PDB entry 3B6C | X-ray diffraction, 2.30 A resolution | chains A and B

[Chain A (and B)]
Protein: ActII protein
From: Streptomyces coelicolor
Notes: chain B of this document is another copy of the same molecule, construct and numbering; everything in this record applies to it too
Reference sequence: Q53901 (Q53901_STRCO); residue numbers follow UniProt; this construct covers 30-259
Chain sequence (234 residues; numbered 26 to 259; the number before each row is that of its first residue):
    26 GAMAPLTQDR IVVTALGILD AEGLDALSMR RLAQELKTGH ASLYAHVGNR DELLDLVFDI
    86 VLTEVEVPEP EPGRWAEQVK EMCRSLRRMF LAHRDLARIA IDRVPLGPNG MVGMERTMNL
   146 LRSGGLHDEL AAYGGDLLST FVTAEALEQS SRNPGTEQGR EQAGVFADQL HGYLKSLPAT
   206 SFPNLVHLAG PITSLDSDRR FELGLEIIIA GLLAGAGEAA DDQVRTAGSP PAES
Unresolved in the structure: 26-27, 178-189, 242-259 (chain B: 26-28, 178-188, 243-259)
Sequence notes: expression tag (26-29)
Residues lining bound ligands:
  - SDN ([(3S)-9-hydroxy-1-methyl-10-oxo-4,10-dihydro-3H-benzo[g]isochromen-3-yl]acetic acid), molecule 1: Phe83, Phe115, Ala125, Ile126, Pro130, Asp161, Ser164, Thr165, Thr168
  - SDN, molecule 2: Leu87, Val90, Glu91, Val92, Met107, Leu111, Asn134, Gly135, Met136, Val137, Gly138, Met139, Arg141, Thr142

[Interface between chain A and chain B]
Contacting residue pairs (75):
  Val129(A) - Phe191(B)  hydrophobic
  Leu131(A) - Leu195(B)  hydrophobic
  Met136(A) - Tyr198(B)  hydrophobic
  Met136(A) - Leu202(B)  hydrophobic
  Met136(A) - Phe207(B)  hydrophobic
  Met136(A) - Leu210(B)
  Met139(A) - Leu210(B)
  Glu140(A) - Ser206(B)
  Glu140(A) - Phe207(B)
  Glu140(A) - Pro208(B)
  Glu140(A) - Asn209(B)  hydrogen bond
  Glu140(A) - Leu210(B)  hydrogen bond (side chain-backbone)
  Met143(A) - Asn209(B)
  Met143(A) - Leu213(B)  hydrophobic
  Asn144(A) - Asn209(B)  hydrogen bond
  Arg147(A) - Asn209(B)  hydrogen bond
  Arg147(A) - His212(B)
  Arg147(A) - Leu213(B)
  Asp153(A) - His212(B)  salt bridge
  Asp153(A) - Leu213(B)
  Glu154(A) - Leu220(B)
  Glu154(A) - Arg224(B)  salt bridge
  Glu154(A) - Leu228(B)
  Leu155(A) - Leu228(B)  hydrophobic
  Leu155(A) - Ile232(B)  hydrophobic
  Ala157(A) - Pro216(B)  hydrophobic
  Tyr158(A) - Phe166(B)
  Tyr158(A) - Glu170(B)  hydrogen bond
  Tyr158(A) - Arg225(B)  hydrogen bond (side chain-backbone)
  Tyr158(A) - Leu228(B)  hydrophobic
  Tyr158(A) - Gly229(B)
  Asp161(A) - Arg225(B)  salt bridge
  Leu162(A) - Ile232(B)  hydrophobic
  Phe166(A) - Tyr158(B)
  Glu170(A) - Tyr158(B)  hydrogen bond
  Phe191(A) - Leu131(B)  hydrophobic
  Leu195(A) - Leu131(B)  hydrophobic
  Tyr198(A) - Met136(B)  hydrophobic
  Leu202(A) - Met136(B)  hydrophobic
  Phe207(A) - Met136(B)  hydrophobic
  Phe207(A) - Glu140(B)
  Pro208(A) - Glu140(B)
  Asn209(A) - Glu140(B)  hydrogen bond
  Asn209(A) - Met143(B)
  Asn209(A) - Asn144(B)
  Asn209(A) - Arg147(B)  hydrogen bond
  Leu210(A) - Met136(B)
  Leu210(A) - Met139(B)  hydrophobic
  Leu210(A) - Glu140(B)  hydrogen bond (backbone-side chain)
  His212(A) - Arg147(B)  hydrogen bond
  His212(A) - Asp153(B)  salt bridge
  Leu213(A) - Met143(B)  hydrophobic
  Leu213(A) - Arg147(B)
  Leu213(A) - Asp153(B)
  Pro216(A) - Ala157(B)  hydrophobic
  Ile217(A) - Met139(B)  hydrophobic
  Leu220(A) - Glu154(B)
  Arg224(A) - Glu154(B)  salt bridge
  Arg225(A) - Tyr158(B)
  Arg225(A) - Asp161(B)  salt bridge
  Leu228(A) - Glu154(B)
  Leu228(A) - Tyr158(B)  hydrophobic
  Gly229(A) - Tyr158(B)
  Ile232(A) - Leu155(B)  hydrophobic
  Ile232(A) - Leu162(B)  hydrophobic
  Ile232(A) - Ile233(B)
  Ile232(A) - Gly236(B)
  Ile232(A) - Leu237(B)  hydrophobic
  Ile233(A) - Ile232(B)
  Ala235(A) - Gly236(B)
  Ala235(A) - Ala239(B)  hydrophobic
  Gly236(A) - Ile232(B)
  Gly236(A) - Gly236(B)
  Leu237(A) - Ile232(B)  hydrophobic
  Ala239(A) - Ala235(B)  hydrophobic
Other interface residues (no listed pair), chain A (44 interface residues in all): Val137, Thr165, Ala169, Ser206
Other interface residues (no listed pair), chain B (44 interface residues in all): Val137, Thr165, Ala169, Leu199, Ile217

[Overview]
The chain A/chain B interface involves 44 residues from each chain, with 11 hydrogen bonds and 6 salt bridges.
Polar contacts include Asp153(A)-His212(B), Glu154(A)-Arg224(B) and Asp161(A)-Arg225(B). Bound to chain A:
compound SDN.
Chain A and chain B are both ActII protein (Streptomyces coelicolor); the structure, Crystal structure of the
Streptomyces coelicolor TetR family protein ActR in complex with (S)-DNPA, was determined by X-ray diffraction
together with 2OPT and 3B6A from the same study.
